6AIY - chain A; structure by X-ray diffraction, 1.90 A resolution.

# Chain A
Protein: Decapping and exoribonuclease protein
From: Mus musculus
Notes: EC 3.1.13.-, 3.6.1.-
UniProtKB: O70348 (DXO_MOUSE); residue numbers follow UniProt; this construct covers 27-384
Chain sequence (378 residues; each row starts with the number of its first residue):
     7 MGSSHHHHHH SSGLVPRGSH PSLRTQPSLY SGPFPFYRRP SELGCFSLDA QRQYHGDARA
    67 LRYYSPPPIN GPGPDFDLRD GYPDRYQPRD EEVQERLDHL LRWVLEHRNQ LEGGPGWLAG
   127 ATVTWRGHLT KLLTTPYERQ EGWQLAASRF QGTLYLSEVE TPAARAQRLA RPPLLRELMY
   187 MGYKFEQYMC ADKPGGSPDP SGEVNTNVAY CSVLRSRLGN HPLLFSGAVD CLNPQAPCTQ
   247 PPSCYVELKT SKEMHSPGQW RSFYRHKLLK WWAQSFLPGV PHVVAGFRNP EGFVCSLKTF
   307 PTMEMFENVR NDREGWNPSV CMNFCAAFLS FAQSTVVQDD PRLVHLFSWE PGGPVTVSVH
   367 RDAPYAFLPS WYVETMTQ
Disordered / not traced: 7-26
Sequence notes: expression tag (7-26); engineered mutation Ala-234 (Glu in O70348)
Ion coordination: Mg2+ site 1: Asp-236, Glu-253, Leu-254 (together with adenosine-3'-5'-diphosphate); Mg2+ site 2: Asp-236 (together with adenosine-3'-5'-diphosphate)
Small-molecule neighbours: adenosine-3'-5'-diphosphate (A3P): Leu-184, Met-185, Gly-188, Tyr-189, Glu-192, Asp-236, Glu-253, Leu-254, Lys-255, Thr-256, Gln-280
Curated features (UniProtKB/Swiss-Prot):
  - region: Glu-253 to Thr-256 (Adenosine 3',5'-bisphosphate)
  - binding site (substrate): Arg-58, Glu-101, Trp-131 to Gly-133, Cys-217, Lys-255, Gln-280
  - binding site (adenosine 3',5'-bisphosphate): Met-185, Asp-236, Gln-280
  - binding site (Mg(2+)): Glu-192, Asp-236, Glu-253, Leu-254
  - mutagenesis: Asp-236 (D236A: Abolishes the decapping activity on both incomplete m7G cap and NAD-cap RNAs)

# In short
Chain A binds adenosine-3'-5'-diphosphate. The Mg2+ site 1 is built by Asp-236, Glu-253 and Leu-254. Curated
annotation (UniProt) lists 8 substrate-binding residues, 3 adenosine 3',5'-bisphosphate-binding residues, 4
Mg2+-binding residues and one mutagenesis site.
Chain A is Decapping and exoribonuclease protein (Mus musculus); the structure, Crystal structure of DXO
(E234A mutant) in complex with adenosine 3', 5' bisphosphate and two magnesium ..., was determined by X-ray
diffraction together with 6AIX from the same study.
